Entry 7TKN (electron microscopy, 7.10 A resolution (low resolution: residue-level contacts below are approximate; hydrogen-bond / salt-bridge calls are withheld)); this record covers chains B and F of the 27 polymer chains in the assembly.

# Chain B
Protein: ATP synthase subunit alpha
From: Saccharomyces cerevisiae
Reference sequence: P07251 (ATPA_YEAST); residues 1-510 here correspond to UniProt positions 36-545 (UniProt number = residue number + 35)
Amino-acid sequence (510 residues; numbered 1 to 510; the number before each row is that of its first residue):
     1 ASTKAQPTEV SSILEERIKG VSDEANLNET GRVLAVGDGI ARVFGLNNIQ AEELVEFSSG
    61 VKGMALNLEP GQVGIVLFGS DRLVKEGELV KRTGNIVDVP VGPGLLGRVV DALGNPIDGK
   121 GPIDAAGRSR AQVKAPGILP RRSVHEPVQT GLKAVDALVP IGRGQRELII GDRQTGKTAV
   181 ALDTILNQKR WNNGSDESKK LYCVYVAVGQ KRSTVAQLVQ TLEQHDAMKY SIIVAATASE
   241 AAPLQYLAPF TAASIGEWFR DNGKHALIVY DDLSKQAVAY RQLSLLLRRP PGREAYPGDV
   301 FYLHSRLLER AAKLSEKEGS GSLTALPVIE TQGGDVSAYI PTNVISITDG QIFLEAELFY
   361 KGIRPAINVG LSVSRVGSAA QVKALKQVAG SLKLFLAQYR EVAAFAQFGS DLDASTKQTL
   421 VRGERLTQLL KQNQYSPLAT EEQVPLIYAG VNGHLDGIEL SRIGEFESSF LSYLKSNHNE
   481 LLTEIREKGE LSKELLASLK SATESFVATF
Disordered / not traced: 1-2, 510
Swiss-Prot annotation at these positions:
  - binding site (ATP): G171 to T178
  - site: S372 (Required for activity)
  - modified residue (Phosphoserine): S22, S143

# Chain F
Protein: ATP synthase subunit beta
From: Saccharomyces cerevisiae
Notes: EC 7.1.2.2
Reference sequence: P00830 (ATPB_YEAST); residues 1-478 here correspond to UniProt positions 34-511 (UniProt number = residue number + 33)
Amino-acid sequence (478 residues; row label = number of the first residue in the row):
     1 ASAAQSTPIT GKVTAVIGAI VDVHFEQSEL PAILNALEIK TPQGKLVLEV AQHLGENTVR
    61 TIAMDGTEGL VRGEKVLDTG GPISVPVGRE TLGRIINVIG EPIDERGPIK SKLRKPIHAD
   121 PPSFAEQSTS AEILETGIKV VDLLAPYARG GKIGLFGGAG VGKTVFIQEL INNIAKAHGG
   181 FSVFTGVGER TREGNDLYRE MKETGVINLE GESKVALVFG QMNEPPGARA RVALTGLTIA
   241 EYFRDEEGQD VLLFIDNIFR FTQAGSEVSA LLGRIPSAVG YQPTLATDMG LLQERITTTK
   301 KGSVTSVQAV YVPADDLTDP APATTFAHLD ATTVLSRGIS ELGIYPAVDP LDSKSRLLDA
   361 AVVGQEHYDV ASKVQETLQT YKSLQDIIAI LGMDELSEQD KLTVERARKI QRFLSQPFAV
   421 AEVFTGIPGK LVRLKDTVAS FKAVLEGKYD NIPEHAFYMV GGIEDVVAKA EKLAAEAN
Disordered / not traced: 1-5, 476-478
Swiss-Prot annotation at these positions:
  - binding site (ATP): G157 to T164
  - modified residue: T79 (Phosphothreonine), T204 (Phosphothreonine), S340 (Phosphoserine)

# How chain B and chain F interact
Contacting residue pairs - 15 pairs, chain B then chain F:
  N47(B) - R72(F)
  I49(B) - L70(F)
  I49(B) - V71(F)
  Q50(B) - L70(F)
  A51(B) - G69(F)
  A51(B) - L70(F)
  N67(B) - V16(F)
  L68(B) - A15(F)
  L68(B) - V16(F)
  E69(B) - T14(F)
  P70(B) - T14(F)
  S305(B) - M222(F)
  D411(B) - I390(F)
  L412(B) - I390(F)
  D413(B) - I390(F)
Interface residues without a listed pair, chain B (17 interface residues in all): L66, G137, I138, R306, R375
Interface residues without a listed pair, chain F (14 interface residues in all): E68, G162, T191, N195, A389

# In short
17 residues of chain B and 14 residues of chain F are in contact. Curated annotation (UniProt) lists 8
ATP-binding residues on chain B; 8 ATP-binding residues on chain F.
Chain B is ATP synthase subunit alpha and chain F is ATP synthase subunit beta, both from Saccharomyces
cerevisiae; the structure, Yeast ATP synthase State 3binding(c) with 10 mM ATP backbone model, was determined
by electron microscopy, deposited together with 7TJS, 7TJT, 7TJU, 7TJV, 7TJW, 7TJX and 30 further entries.
